PDB entry 7ND4 | electron microscopy, 3.60 A resolution | chains C and H of the 9 polymer chains in the assembly

== Chain C ==
Name: Spike glycoprotein
Source organism: Severe acute respiratory syndrome coronavirus 2
UniProtKB: P0DTC2 (SPIKE_SARS2); residue numbers follow UniProt; this construct covers 1-1208
Amino-acid sequence (1288 residues; row label = number of the first residue in the row):
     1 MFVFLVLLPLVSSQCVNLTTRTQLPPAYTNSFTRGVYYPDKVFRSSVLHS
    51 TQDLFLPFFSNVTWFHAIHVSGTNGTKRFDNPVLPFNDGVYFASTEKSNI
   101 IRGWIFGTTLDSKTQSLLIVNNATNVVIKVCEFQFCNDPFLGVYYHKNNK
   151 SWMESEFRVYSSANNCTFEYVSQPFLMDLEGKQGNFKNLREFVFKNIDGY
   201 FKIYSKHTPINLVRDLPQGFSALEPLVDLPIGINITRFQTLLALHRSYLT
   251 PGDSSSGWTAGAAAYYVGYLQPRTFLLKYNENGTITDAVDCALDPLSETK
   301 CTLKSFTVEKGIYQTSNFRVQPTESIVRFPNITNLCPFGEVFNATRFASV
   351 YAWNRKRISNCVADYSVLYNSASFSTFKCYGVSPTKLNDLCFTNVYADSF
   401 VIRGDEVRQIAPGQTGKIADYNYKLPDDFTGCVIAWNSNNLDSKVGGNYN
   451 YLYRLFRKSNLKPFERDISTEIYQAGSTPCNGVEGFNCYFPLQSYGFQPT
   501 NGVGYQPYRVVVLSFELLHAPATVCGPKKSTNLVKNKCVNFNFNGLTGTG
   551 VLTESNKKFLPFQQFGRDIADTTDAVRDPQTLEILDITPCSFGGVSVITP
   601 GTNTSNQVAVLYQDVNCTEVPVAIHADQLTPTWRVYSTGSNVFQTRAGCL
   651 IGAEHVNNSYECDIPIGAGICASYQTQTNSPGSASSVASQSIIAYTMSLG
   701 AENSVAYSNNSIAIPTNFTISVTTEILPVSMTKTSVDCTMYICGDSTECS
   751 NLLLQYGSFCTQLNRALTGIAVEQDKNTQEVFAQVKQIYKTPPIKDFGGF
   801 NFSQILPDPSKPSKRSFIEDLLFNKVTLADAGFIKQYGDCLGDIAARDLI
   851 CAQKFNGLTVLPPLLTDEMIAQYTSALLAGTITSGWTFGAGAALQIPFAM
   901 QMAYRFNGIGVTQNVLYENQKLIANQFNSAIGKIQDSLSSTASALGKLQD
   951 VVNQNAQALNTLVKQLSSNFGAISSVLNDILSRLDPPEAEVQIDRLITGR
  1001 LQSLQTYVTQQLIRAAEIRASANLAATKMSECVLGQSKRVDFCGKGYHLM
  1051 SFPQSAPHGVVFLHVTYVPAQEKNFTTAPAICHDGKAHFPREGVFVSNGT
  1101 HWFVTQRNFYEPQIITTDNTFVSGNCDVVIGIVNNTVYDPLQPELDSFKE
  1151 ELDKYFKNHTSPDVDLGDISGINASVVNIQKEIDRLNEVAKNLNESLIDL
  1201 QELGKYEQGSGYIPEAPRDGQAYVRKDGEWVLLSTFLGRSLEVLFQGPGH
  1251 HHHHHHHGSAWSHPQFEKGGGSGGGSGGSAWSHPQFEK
Disordered / not traced: 1-26, 70-79, 144-164, 173-185, 246-262, 621-640, 677-688, 828-853, 1148-1288
Disulfide bonds: Cys131-Cys166, Cys291-Cys301, Cys336-Cys361, Cys379-Cys432, Cys391-Cys525, Cys480-Cys488, Cys538-Cys590, Cys617-Cys649, Cys662-Cys671, Cys738-Cys760, Cys743-Cys749, Cys1032-Cys1043, Cys1082-Cys1126
Covalently attached groups: N-acetylglucosamine (NAG) linked to Asn61, Asn122, Asn165, Asn234, Asn282, Asn331, Asn603, Asn616, Asn657, Asn709, Asn717, Asn801, Asn1074, Asn1098, Asn1134
Sequence notes: engineered mutation Gly682 (Arg in P0DTC2), Ser683 (Arg in P0DTC2), Ser685 (Arg in P0DTC2), Pro986 (Lys in P0DTC2), Pro987 (Val in P0DTC2); expression tag (1209-1288)
Swiss-Prot annotation at these positions:
  - region: Asn280 to Cys301 (Putative superantigen), Arg403 to Asp405 (Integrin-binding motif), Asn448 to Phe456 (Immunodominant HLA epitope recognized by the CD8+), Pro681, Ala684 (Putative superantigen), Ser816 to Tyr837 (Fusion peptide 1), Lys835 to Phe855 (Fusion peptide 2), Asp1163 to Glu1202 (Heptad repeat 2)
  - site: Arg815, Ser816 (Cleavage)
  - glycosylation: Asn17 (N-linked (GlcNAc...) (complex) asparagine), Asn61 (N-linked (GlcNAc...) (hybrid) asparagine), Asn74 (N-linked (GlcNAc...) (complex) asparagine), Asn122 (N-linked (GlcNAc...) (hybrid) asparagine), Asn149 (N-linked (GlcNAc...) (complex) asparagine), Asn165 (N-linked (GlcNAc...) (complex) asparagine), Asn234 (N-linked (GlcNAc...) (high mannose) asparagine), Asn282 (N-linked (GlcNAc...) (complex) asparagine), Thr323 (O-linked (GalNAc) threonine), Ser325 (O-linked (HexNAc...) serine), Asn331 (N-linked (GlcNAc...) (complex) asparagine), Asn343 (N-linked (GlcNAc...) (complex) asparagine), Asn603 (N-linked (GlcNAc...) (hybrid) asparagine), Asn616 (N-linked (GlcNAc...) (complex) asparagine), Asn657 (N-linked (GlcNAc...) (complex) asparagine), Thr676 (O-linked (GlcNAc...) threonine), Thr678 (O-linked (GlcNAc...) threonine), Asn709 (N-linked (GlcNAc...) (high mannose) asparagine), Asn717 (N-linked (GlcNAc...) (hybrid) asparagine), Asn801 (N-linked (GlcNAc...) (hybrid) asparagine) and 6 more in UniProt
  - natural variant: Leu5 (L5F: In strain: Iota/B.1.526), Ser13 (S13I: In strain: Epsilon/B.1.427/B.1.429), Leu18 (L18F: In strain: Beta/B.1.351, Gamma/P.1 and 1 more), Thr19 (T19I: In strain: Omicron/BQ.1.1, Omicron/XBB.1.5 and 1 more; T19R: In strain: Delta/B.1.617.2, Omicron/BA.2 and 4 more), Thr20 (T20N: In strain: Gamma/P.1), Leu24 to Ala27 (sequence variant, change not given here; In strain: Omicron/BA.2, Omicron/BA.2.12.1 and 6 more), Pro26 (P26S: In strain: Gamma/P.1), Gln52 (Q52H: In strain: Omicron/EG.5.1), Ala67 (A67V: In strain: Eta/B.1.525, Omicron/BA.1), His69 to Val70 (deletion: In strain: Alpha/B.1.1.7, Eta/B.1.525 and 5 more), Gly75 (G75V: In strain: Lambda/C.37), Thr76 (T76I: In strain: Lambda/C.37), 82 further natural variant entries in UniProt
  - mutagenesis: His69 to Val70 (Increased incorporation of cleaved spike into virions), Asn121 (N121Q: Partial loss of biliverdin affinity), Arg190 (R190K: Partial loss of biliverdin affinity), Asn234 (N234Q: Increased resistance to neutralizing antibodies), Asn331 (N331Q: Reduced viral infectivity), Asn343 (N343Q: Reduced viral infectivity), Leu452 (L452R: Increased resistance to neutralizing antibodies. Decreases HLA binding to NF9 epitope. Increased binding affinity to human ACE2), Tyr453 (Y453F: Decreased HLA binding to NF9 epitope. Increased binding affinity to human ACE2), Ala475 (A475V: Increased resistance to neutralizing antibodies), Val483 (V483A: Increased resistance to neutralizing antibodies), Glu484 (E484D: Increased replication in human TMEM106B overexpressing cells), Phe490 (F490L: Increased resistance to neutralizing antibodies and human covalescent sera neutralization), 12 further mutagenesis entries in UniProt

== Chain H ==
Name: COVOX-88 Fab heavy chain
Source organism: Homo sapiens
Notes: antibody fragment or engineered binder
Amino-acid sequence (245 residues; each row starts with the number of its first residue; numbers below 1 keep their minus sign (Ile-12 is residue -12)):
   -12 ILFLVATATGVHSQLQLQESGPGLVKPSQTLSLTCTVSGGSISSGSYNWT
    38 WIRQPAGKGLEWIGRIYNSGSTNYNPSLKSRVTISVDTSKNQLSLKVRSV
    88 TAADTAVYYCARHCSGGTCYPKYYYGMDVWGQGTTVTVSSASTKGPSVFP
   138 LAPSSKSTSGGTAALGCLVKDYFPEPVTVSWNSGALTSGVHTFPAVLQSS
   188 GLYSLSSVVTVPSSSLGTQTYICNVNHKPSNTKVDKKVEPKSCDK
Disordered / not traced: -12 to 0, 129-232
Disulfide bonds: Cys22-Cys97, Cys101-Cys106
Covalently attached groups: glycan linked to Asn35
What the authors report for this chain:
  - post-translational modification sites: Asn35

== How chain C and chain H interact ==
Pairs across the interface (20; chain C residue first):
  Leu455(C) with Tyr111(H), hydrophobic
  Phe456(C) with Tyr112(H)
  Glu484(C) with Gly104(H)
  Gly485(C) with Ser33(H); Ser102(H); Gly103(H); Gly104(H), hydrogen bond (backbone-backbone)
  Phe486(C) with Ser33(H), hydrogen bond (backbone-side chain); Asn35(H); Tyr54(H), hydrophobic; Asn55(H); Ser102(H)
  Asn487(C) with Ser102(H), hydrogen bond (backbone-backbone); Gly103(H)
  Cys488(C) with Gly104(H)
  Tyr489(C) with Ser102(H); Gly103(H); Tyr111(H), hydrophobic; Tyr112(H)
  Gln493(C) with Tyr111(H)
Also at the interface, not in a pair above, chain C (10 interface residues in all): Ala475
Also at the interface, not in a pair above, chain H (10 interface residues in all): Thr105

== Summary ==
Chain C and chain H each contribute 10 residues to their interface, with 3 hydrogen bonds. Among the polar
pairs are Phe486(C)-Ser33(H), Gly485(C)-Gly104(H) and Asn487(C)-Ser102(H). Covalently linked
N-acetylglucosamine: at Asn61(C), Asn122(C), Asn165(C), Asn234(C), Asn282(C) and Asn331(C) and 9 more. UniProt
lists 24 mutagenesis sites on chain C. The paper reports a modification site at Asn35(H).
Here chain C is Spike glycoprotein (Severe acute respiratory syndrome coronavirus 2) and chain H is COVOX-88
Fab heavy chain (Homo sapiens). Entry 7ND4 (EM structure of SARS-CoV-2 Spike glycoprotein in complex with
COVOX-88 Fab) was determined by electron microscopy together with 7BEH, 7BEJ, 7BEK, 7ND3, 7ND6 and 7ND7 from
the same study.
